Entry 8EI8 (X-ray diffraction, 2.90 A resolution); this record covers chains A and B.

Chain A:
Molecule: NEDD4-like E3 ubiquitin-protein ligase WWP2
Source organism: Homo sapiens
Notes: EC 2.3.2.26; fragment: HECT domain
UniProt: O00308 (WWP2_HUMAN); residue numbers follow UniProt; this construct covers 492-865
Amino-acid sequence (376 residues; row label = number of the first residue in the row):
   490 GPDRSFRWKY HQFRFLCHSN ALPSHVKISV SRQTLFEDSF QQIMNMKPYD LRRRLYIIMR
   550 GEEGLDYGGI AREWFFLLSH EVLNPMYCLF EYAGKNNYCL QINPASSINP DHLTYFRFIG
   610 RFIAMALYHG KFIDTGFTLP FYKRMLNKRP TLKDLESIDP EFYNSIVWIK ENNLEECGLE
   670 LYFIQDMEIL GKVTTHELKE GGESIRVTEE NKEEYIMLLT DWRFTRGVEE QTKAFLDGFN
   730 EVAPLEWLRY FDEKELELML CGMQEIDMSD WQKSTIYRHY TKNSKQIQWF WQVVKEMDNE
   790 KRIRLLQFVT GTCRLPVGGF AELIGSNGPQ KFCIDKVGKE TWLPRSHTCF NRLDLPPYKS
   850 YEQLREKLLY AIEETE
Not modelled in the structure: 490-491
Sequence notes: expression tag (490-491)
Swiss-Prot annotation at these positions:
  - active site: Cys-838 (Glycyl thioester intermediate)

Chain B:
Molecule: H308
Amino-acid sequence (19 residues; row label = number of the first residue in the row; numbering starts at 0):
     0 XDPANWECRY AAFNCFIQX
Not modelled in the structure: 0, 18
Covalent attachments: N,N'-(1,4-phenylene)diacetamide (WHL) linked to Cys-7, Cys-14
Modified positions: ACE (acetyl group) at position 0; NH2 (amino group) at position 18

Chain A / chain B interface:
Residue-residue contacts - 33 pairs, chain A then chain B:
  Phe-495(A) / Phe-12(B)  hydrophobic
  Phe-495(A) / Phe-15(B)  hydrophobic
  Arg-496(A) / Phe-15(B)  hydrogen bond (side chain-backbone)
  Arg-496(A) / Ile-16(B)  hydrogen bond (side chain-backbone)
  Tyr-499(A) / Ile-16(B)  hydrophobic
  Arg-561(A) / Trp-5(B)
  Arg-561(A) / Glu-6(B)  salt bridge
  Arg-561(A) / Tyr-9(B)
  Glu-562(A) / Trp-5(B)
  Phe-565(A) / Trp-5(B)  hydrophobic
  Phe-565(A) / Arg-8(B)
  Leu-566(A) / Asp-1(B)
  Gly-619(A) / Tyr-9(B)
  Lys-620(A) / Tyr-9(B)
  Phe-621(A) / Arg-8(B)
  Phe-621(A) / Tyr-9(B)  hydrogen bond (backbone-side chain)
  Phe-621(A) / Phe-12(B)  hydrophobic
  Ile-622(A) / Arg-8(B)
  Asp-623(A) / Arg-8(B)  salt bridge
  Leu-747(A) / Phe-12(B)
  Cys-750(A) / Arg-8(B)  hydrogen bond (backbone-side chain)
  Gly-751(A) / Phe-12(B)
  Met-752(A) / Cys-7(B)
  Met-752(A) / Arg-8(B)
  Met-752(A) / Ala-11(B)
  Met-752(A) / Phe-12(B)  hydrophobic
  Met-752(A) / Phe-15(B)  hydrophobic
  Gln-753(A) / Arg-8(B)  hydrogen bond
  Gln-753(A) / Ala-11(B)
  Glu-754(A) / Ala-11(B)
  Asp-787(A) / Phe-15(B)
  Glu-789(A) / Phe-15(B)
  Arg-803(A) / Arg-8(B)
Interface residues without a listed pair, chain A (22 interface residues in all): His-500
Interface residues without a listed pair, chain B (12 interface residues in all): Asn-4, Asn-13

In short:
The interface between chain A and chain B involves 22 residues on one side and 12 on the other; the contacts
include 5 hydrogen bonds and 2 salt bridges. Polar contacts include Arg-561(A)/Glu-6(B), Asp-623(A)/Arg-8(B)
and Arg-496(A)/Phe-15(B). N,N'-(1,4-phenylene)diacetamide is covalently linked to Cys-14(B).
Chain A is NEDD4-like E3 ubiquitin-protein ligase WWP2 (Homo sapiens) and chain B is H308; the structure,
Crystal structure of the WWP2 HECT domain in complex with H308, a Helicon Polypeptide, was determined by X-ray
diffraction together with 8EHZ, 8EI0, 8EI1, 8EI2, 8EI3, 8EI5 and 6 further entries from the same study.
